Entry 3L7I (X-ray diffraction, 2.70 A resolution); this record covers chains A and C of the 4 polymer chains in the assembly.

# Chain A (and C)
Molecule: Teichoic acid biosynthesis protein F
Source organism: Staphylococcus epidermidis
Notes: EC 2.7.8.12; fragment: TagF; chain C of this document is another copy of the same molecule, construct and numbering; everything in this record applies to it too
UniProtKB: Q5HLM5 (Q5HLM5_STAEQ); residues 1-721 here = UniProt positions 1-721
Amino-acid sequence (729 residues; each row starts with the number of its first residue):
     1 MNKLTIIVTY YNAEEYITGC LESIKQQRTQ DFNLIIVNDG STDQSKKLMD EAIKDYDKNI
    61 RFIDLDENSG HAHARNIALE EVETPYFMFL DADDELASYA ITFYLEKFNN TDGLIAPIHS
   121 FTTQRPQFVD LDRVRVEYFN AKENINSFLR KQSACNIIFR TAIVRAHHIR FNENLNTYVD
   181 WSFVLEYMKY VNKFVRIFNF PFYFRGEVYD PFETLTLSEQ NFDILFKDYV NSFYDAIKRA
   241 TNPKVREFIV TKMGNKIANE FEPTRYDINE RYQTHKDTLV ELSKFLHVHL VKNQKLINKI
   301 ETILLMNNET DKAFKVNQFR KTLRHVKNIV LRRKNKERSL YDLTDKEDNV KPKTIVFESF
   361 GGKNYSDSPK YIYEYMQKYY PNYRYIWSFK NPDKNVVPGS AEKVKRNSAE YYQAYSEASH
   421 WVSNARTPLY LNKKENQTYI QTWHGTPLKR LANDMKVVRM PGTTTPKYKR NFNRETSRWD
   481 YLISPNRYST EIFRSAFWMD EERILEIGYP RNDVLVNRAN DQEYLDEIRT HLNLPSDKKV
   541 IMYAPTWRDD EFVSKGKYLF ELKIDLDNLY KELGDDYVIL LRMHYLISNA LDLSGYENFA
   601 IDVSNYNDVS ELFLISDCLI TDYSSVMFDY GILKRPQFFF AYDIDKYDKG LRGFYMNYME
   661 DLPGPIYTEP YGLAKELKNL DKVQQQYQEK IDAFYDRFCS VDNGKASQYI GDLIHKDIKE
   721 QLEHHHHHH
Not modelled in the structure: 1-312, 724-729
Sequence notes: expression tag (722-729)
Curated features (UniProtKB/Swiss-Prot):
  - binding site (CDP-glycerol): Trp-443 to Pro-447, Arg-511, Pro-545, Thr-546, Arg-582 to His-584, Ser-624, Ser-625, Asp-629

# How chain A and chain C interact
Pairs across the interface - 7 pairs, chain A then chain C:
  Ala-313(A) / Phe-314(C)  hydrogen bond (backbone-backbone)
  Ala-313(A) / Lys-315(C)
  Phe-314(A) / Ala-313(C)  hydrogen bond (backbone-backbone)
  Phe-314(A) / Phe-314(C)  hydrogen bond (backbone-backbone)
  Lys-315(A) / Ala-313(C)
  Val-316(A) / Ala-313(C)  hydrophobic
  Phe-319(A) / Phe-314(C)  hydrophobic
Interface residues without a listed pair, chain C (4 interface residues in all): Val-316

# Overview
5 residues of chain A face 4 of chain C across their interface; the contacts include 3 hydrogen bonds. The
backbones hydrogen-bond at Ala-313(A)/Phe-314(C) and Phe-314(A)/Phe-314(C). UniProt lists 14
CDP-glycerol-binding residues on chain A.
Both chains are Teichoic acid biosynthesis protein F (Staphylococcus epidermidis). Entry 3L7I (Structure of
the Wall Teichoic Acid Polymerase TagF) was determined by X-ray diffraction together with 3L7J, 3L7K, 3L7L and
3L7M from the same study.
